PDB entry 5OOB | X-ray diffraction, 2.79 A resolution | chains A and B of the 3 polymer chains in the assembly

# Chain A
Protein: Nuclear cap-binding protein subunit 1
From: Homo sapiens
Reference sequence: Q09161 (NCBP1_HUMAN); residues 20-790 here = UniProt positions 20-790
Amino-acid sequence (772 residues; row label = number of the first residue in the row):
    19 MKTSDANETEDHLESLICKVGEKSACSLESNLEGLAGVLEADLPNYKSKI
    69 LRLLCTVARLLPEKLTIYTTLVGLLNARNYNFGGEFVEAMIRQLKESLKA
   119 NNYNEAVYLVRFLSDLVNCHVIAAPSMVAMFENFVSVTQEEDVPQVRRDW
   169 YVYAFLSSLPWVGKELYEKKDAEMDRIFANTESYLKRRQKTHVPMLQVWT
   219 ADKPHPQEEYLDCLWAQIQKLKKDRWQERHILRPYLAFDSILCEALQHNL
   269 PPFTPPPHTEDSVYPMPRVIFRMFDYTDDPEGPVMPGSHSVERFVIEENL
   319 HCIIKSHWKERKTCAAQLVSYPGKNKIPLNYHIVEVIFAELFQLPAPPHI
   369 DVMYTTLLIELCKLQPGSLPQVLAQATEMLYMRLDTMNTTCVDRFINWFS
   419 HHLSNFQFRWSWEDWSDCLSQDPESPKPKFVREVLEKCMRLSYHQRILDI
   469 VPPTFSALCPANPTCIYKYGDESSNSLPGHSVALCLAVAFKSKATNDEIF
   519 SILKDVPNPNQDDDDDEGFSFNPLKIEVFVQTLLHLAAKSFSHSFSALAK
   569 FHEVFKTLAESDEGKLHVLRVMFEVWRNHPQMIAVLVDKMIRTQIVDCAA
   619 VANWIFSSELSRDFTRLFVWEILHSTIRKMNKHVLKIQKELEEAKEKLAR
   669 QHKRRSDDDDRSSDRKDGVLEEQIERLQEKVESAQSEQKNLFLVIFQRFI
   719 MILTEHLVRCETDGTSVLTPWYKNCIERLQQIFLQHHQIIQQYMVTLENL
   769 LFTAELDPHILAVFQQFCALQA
Disordered / not traced: 19-25, 527-534, 669-686
Sequence notes: initiating methionine (19)
Curated features (UniProtKB/Swiss-Prot):
  - modified residue: Thr21 (Phosphothreonine), Ser22 (Phosphoserine), Ser201 (Phosphoserine), Lys204 (N6-acetyllysine), Lys698 (N6-acetyllysine)
  - cross-link: Lys684 (Glycyl lysine isopeptide (Lys-Gly) (interchain with G-Cter in SUMO2))

# Chain B
Protein: Nuclear cap-binding protein subunit 2
From: Homo sapiens
Reference sequence: P52298 (NCBP2_HUMAN); residue numbers follow UniProt; this construct covers 1-156
Amino-acid sequence (158 residues; row label = number of the first residue in the row; numbers below 1 keep their minus sign (Gly-1 is residue -1)):
    -1 GAMSGGLLKALRSDSYVELSQYRDQHFRGDNEEQEKLLKKSCTLYVGNLS
    49 FYTTEEQIYELFSKSGDIKKIIMGLDKMKKTACGFCFVEYYSRADAENAM
    99 RYINGTRLDDRIIRTDWDAGFKEGRQYGRGRSGGQVRDEYRQDYDAGRGG
   149 YGKLAQNQ
Disordered / not traced: -1 to 3, 156
Sequence notes: expression tag (-1 to 0)
Small-molecule neighbours: 7N-methyl-8-hydroguanosine-5'-triphosphate (MGT): Tyr20, Asp22, Tyr43, Phe83, Phe85, Arg112, Asp114, Trp115, Asp116, Arg123, Tyr125, Gly126, Arg127, Gly128, Gly132, Gln133, Val134, Arg135
Curated features (UniProtKB/Swiss-Prot):
  - binding site (mRNA): Tyr20, Tyr43, Arg112 to Asp116, Arg123 to Arg127, Gln133, Val134
  - modified residue: Ser2 (N-acetylserine), Ser13 (Phosphoserine), Ser18 (Phosphoserine), Arg146 (Omega-N-methylarginine)

# Interface between chain A and chain B
Residue-residue contacts - 64 pairs, chain A then chain B:
  Glu32(A) with Leu5(B); Lys7(B), hydrogen bond (side chain-backbone)
  Cys36(A) with Leu6(B), hydrophobic
  Thr74(A) with Gly4(B); Leu6(B)
  Val75(A) with Leu6(B), hydrophobic
  Arg77(A) with Gly4(B), hydrogen bond (side chain-backbone)
  Leu78(A) with Leu9(B)
  Leu79(A) with Leu6(B), hydrophobic
  Ser324(A) with Leu9(B)
  His325(A) with Leu9(B)
  Trp326(A) with Tyr100(B), hydrogen bond (backbone-side chain)
  Lys327(A) with Leu9(B), hydrogen bond (side chain-backbone); Arg10(B); Ser11(B); Asp12(B); Arg99(B); Tyr100(B)
  Glu328(A) with Ser11(B), hydrogen bond; Asp12(B), hydrogen bond (side chain-backbone); Ser13(B), hydrogen bond; Tyr14(B)
  Arg329(A) with Tyr14(B); Arg99(B), hydrogen bond (side chain-backbone); Tyr100(B); Asn102(B), hydrogen bond (side chain-backbone); Gly103(B)
  Lys330(A) with Tyr14(B)
  Ile368(A) with Lys62(B); Ser63(B); Asn96(B); Tyr100(B), hydrophobic
  Val370(A) with Lys62(B); Tyr100(B), hydrophobic
  Met371(A) with Tyr100(B), hydrophobic
  Thr374(A) with Tyr100(B), hydrogen bond (side chain-backbone)
  Asn415(A) with Lys62(B)
  His419(A) with Leu59(B); Lys62(B)
  Ser422(A) with Arg105(B)
  Asn423(A) with Thr104(B); Arg105(B), hydrogen bond (side chain-backbone)
  Gln425(A) with Arg105(B); Asp108(B), hydrogen bond
  Lys455(A) with Glu58(B), salt bridge
  Arg458(A) with Gln55(B); Glu58(B), salt bridge
  Leu459(A) with Gln55(B), hydrogen bond (backbone-side chain); Glu58(B); Leu59(B), hydrophobic
  Ser460(A) with Gln55(B), hydrogen bond (backbone-side chain)
  Ser558(A) with Glu53(B), hydrogen bond; Glu54(B)
  Phe559(A) with Glu53(B); Glu54(B), hydrogen bond (backbone-side chain); Tyr57(B), hydrophobic
  Ser560(A) with Glu53(B), hydrogen bond; Ile69(B)
  Gln599(A) with Glu54(B), hydrogen bond (side chain-backbone); Glu58(B)
  Val603(A) with Tyr57(B), hydrophobic
  Lys607(A) with Lys67(B)
  Arg610(A) with Tyr89(B), hydrogen bond
  Arg646(A) with Asp65(B), salt bridge
Interface residues without a listed pair, chain A (41 interface residues in all): Leu71, Glu378, Tyr461, Phe563, Asp606, Lys650
Interface residues without a listed pair, chain B (32 interface residues in all): Leu106, Asp107

# In short
The interface between chain A and chain B involves 41 residues on one side and 32 on the other, with 19
hydrogen bonds and 3 salt bridges. Polar contacts include Lys455(A)-Glu58(B), Arg458(A)-Glu58(B) and
Arg646(A)-Asp65(B). Bound to chain B: 7N-methyl-8-hydroguanosine-5'-triphosphate.
Chain A is Nuclear cap-binding protein subunit 1 and chain B is Nuclear cap-binding protein subunit 2, both
from Homo sapiens; the structure, Complex of human nuclear cap-binding complex with M7GTP and nelf-E
C-terminal peptide, was determined by X-ray diffraction (same publication as 5OO6).
